Entry 6C9I (electron microscopy, 3.09 A resolution); this record covers chains G and P of the 24 polymer chains in the assembly.

== Chain G (and P) ==
Protein: DARP14 - Subunit B
Source organism: Pseudomonas aeruginosa (strain ATCC 15692 / DSM 22644 / CIP 104116 / JCM 14847 / LMG 12228 / 1C / PRS 101 / PAO1)
Notes: chain P of this document is another copy of the same molecule, construct and numbering; everything in this record applies to it too
UniProtKB: Q9I2D8 (Q9I2D8_PSEAE); residue numbers follow UniProt; this construct covers 1-123
Chain sequence (131 residues; numbered 1 to 131; the number before each row is that of its first residue):
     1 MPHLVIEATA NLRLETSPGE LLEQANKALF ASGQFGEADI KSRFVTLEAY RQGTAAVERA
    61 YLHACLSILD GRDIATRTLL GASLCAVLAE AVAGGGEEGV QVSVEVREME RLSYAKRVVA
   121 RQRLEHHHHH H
Not modelled in the structure: 1, 120-131 (chain P: 1, 56, 120-131)
Differences from the reference sequence: conflict Lys27 (Ala in Q9I2D8), Ile74 (Ala in Q9I2D8), Thr78 (Gln in Q9I2D8), Leu79 (Ala in Q9I2D8), Ala82 (Glu in Q9I2D8), Ala86 (Glu in Q9I2D8), Glu90 (Gly in Q9I2D8), Leu112 (Ala in Q9I2D8); expression tag (124-131)

== Chain G / chain P interface ==
Pairs across the interface (64; chain G residue first):
  His3(G) - His63(P)
  His3(G) - Ser103(P)
  Gly19(G) - Arg51(P)
  Leu22(G) - Ala49(P)
  Leu22(G) - Tyr50(P)
  Leu22(G) - Arg51(P)
  Glu23(G) - Arg51(P)  salt bridge
  Asn26(G) - Arg51(P)
  Asn26(G) - Gly53(P)  hydrogen bond (side chain-backbone)
  Asn26(G) - Thr54(P)
  Phe30(G) - Thr54(P)
  Glu37(G) - Gly53(P)
  Glu37(G) - Thr54(P)  hydrogen bond (side chain-backbone)
  Glu37(G) - Ala55(P)  hydrogen bond (side chain-backbone)
  Glu37(G) - Arg59(P)  salt bridge
  Ala38(G) - Gln52(P)  hydrogen bond (backbone-side chain)
  Ala38(G) - Arg59(P)
  Ala38(G) - Gln101(P)  hydrogen bond (backbone-side chain)
  Asp39(G) - Gln101(P)
  Ile40(G) - Arg51(P)
  Ile40(G) - Gln52(P)
  Ile40(G) - Gly53(P)  hydrogen bond (backbone-backbone)
  Lys41(G) - Arg51(P)
  Lys41(G) - Gln52(P)
  Lys41(G) - Tyr61(P)
  Lys41(G) - Gln101(P)  hydrogen bond
  Ser42(G) - Tyr50(P)
  Ser42(G) - Arg51(P)  hydrogen bond (backbone-backbone)
  Ser42(G) - Tyr61(P)  hydrogen bond (backbone-side chain)
  Arg43(G) - Glu7(P)  salt bridge
  Arg43(G) - Leu47(P)
  Arg43(G) - Ala49(P)
  Arg43(G) - Tyr61(P)  hydrogen bond
  Phe44(G) - Ala49(P)  hydrogen bond (backbone-backbone)
  Arg107(G) - Glu105(P)  salt bridge
  Met109(G) - Glu105(P)
  Glu110(G) - Ile74(P)
  Glu110(G) - Arg77(P)  salt bridge
  Glu110(G) - Val106(P)
  Leu112(G) - Ile74(P)  hydrophobic
  Leu112(G) - Thr78(P)
  Ser113(G) - Thr78(P)
  Ser113(G) - Val106(P)
  Tyr114(G) - Ser103(P)  hydrogen bond
  Tyr114(G) - Val104(P)
  Ala115(G) - Gly81(P)
  Ala115(G) - Cys85(P)  hydrophobic
  Ala115(G) - Ser103(P)
  Ala115(G) - Val104(P)  hydrogen bond (backbone-backbone)
  Lys116(G) - Gln101(P)  hydrogen bond
  Lys116(G) - Val102(P)
  Arg117(G) - Cys85(P)
  Arg117(G) - Ala86(P)
  Arg117(G) - Ala89(P)
  Arg117(G) - Val100(P)
  Arg117(G) - Gln101(P)
  Arg117(G) - Val102(P)  hydrogen bond (backbone-backbone)
  Val118(G) - Gly99(P)
  Val118(G) - Val100(P)
  Val119(G) - Ala89(P)
  Val119(G) - Val92(P)  hydrophobic
  Val119(G) - Gly99(P)
  Val119(G) - Val100(P)  hydrogen bond (backbone-backbone)
  Val119(G) - Val102(P)  hydrophobic
Also at the interface, not in a pair above, chain G (27 interface residues in all): Pro18, Lys27
Also at the interface, not in a pair above, chain P (30 interface residues in all): Ala82, Arg107

== Summary ==
27 residues of chain G and 30 residues of chain P are in contact; the contacts include 16 hydrogen bonds and 5
salt bridges. Among the polar pairs are Glu23(G)-Arg51(P), Glu37(G)-Arg59(P) and Arg43(G)-Glu7(P).
Chain G and chain P are both DARP14 - Subunit B (Pseudomonas aeruginosa (strain ATCC 15692 / DSM 22644 / CIP
104116 / JCM 14847 / LMG 12228 / 1C / PRS 101 / PAO1)); the structure, Single-Particle reconstruction of
DARP14 - A designed protein scaffold displaying ~17kDa DARPin proteins - Scaffold, was determined by electron
microscopy together with 6C9K from the same study.
